PDB entry 2Y7F | X-ray diffraction, 1.75 A resolution | chains B and C of the 4 polymer chains in the assembly

Chain B (and C):
Molecule: 3-keto-5-aminohexanoate cleavage enzyme
Organism: Candidatus cloacamonas acidaminovorans
Notes: chain C of this document is another copy of the same molecule, construct and numbering; everything in this record applies to it too
UniProt: B0VHH0 (B0VHH0_CLOAI); residues 2-276 here = UniProt positions 2-276
Amino-acid sequence (282 residues; row label = number of the first residue in the row; numbers below 1 keep their minus sign (Met-5 is residue -5)):
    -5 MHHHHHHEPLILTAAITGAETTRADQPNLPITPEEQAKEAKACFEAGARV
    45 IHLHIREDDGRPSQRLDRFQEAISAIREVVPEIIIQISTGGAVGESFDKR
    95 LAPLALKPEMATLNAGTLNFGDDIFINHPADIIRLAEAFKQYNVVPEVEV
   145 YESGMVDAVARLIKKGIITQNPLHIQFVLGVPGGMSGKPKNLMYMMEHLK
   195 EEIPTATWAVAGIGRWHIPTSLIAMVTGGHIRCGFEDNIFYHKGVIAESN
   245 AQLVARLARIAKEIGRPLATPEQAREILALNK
Unresolved in the structure: -5 to -1, 276 (chain C: -5 to -2, 276)
Sequence notes: expression tag (-5 to 1)
UniProt features mapped onto this chain:
  - binding site ((5S)-5-amino-3-oxohexanoate): Glu14, Ser82, Gly85, Thr106, Asn108
  - binding site (Zn(2+)): His46, His48, Glu230
  - mutagenesis: Ser82 (S82G: Reduced catalytic efficiency), Glu143 (E143G/Q: Reduced catalytic efficiency), Arg226 (R226G: Loss of catalytic activity), Asp231 (D231G: Loss of catalytic activity)
Ion coordination: Zn2+: His46, His48, Glu230 (together with (5S)-5-amino-3-oxo-hexanoic acid)
Small-molecule neighbours: (5S)-5-amino-3-oxo-hexanoic acid (KMH): Ala13, Glu14, His46, His48, Ser82, Thr83, Gly84, Gly85, Val87, Thr106, Asn108, Phe114, Phe119, Glu143, Tyr145, Glu230
From the paper describing this entry:
  - binding site for (5S)-5-amino-3-oxo-hexanoic acid: Glu14, Ser82, Gly85, Val87, Thr106, Asn108, Phe114, Phe119, Arg226
  - catalytic residues: Ser82, Thr106, Arg226, Asp231 (proposed by the authors, not directly observed)
  - mutagenesis - R226G, D231G: abolished catalytic activity
  - mutagenesis - S82G, E143G, E143Q: decreased catalytic activity on KAH
  - binding site for (5S)-5-amino-3-oxo-hexanoic acid: Tyr145 (from molecular simulation)
  - mutagenesis - E143G, E143Q: unchanged binding to acetyl-CoA

Chain B / chain C interface:
Pairs across the interface (40; chain B residue first):
  His0(B) with Arg209(C); Ile212(C)
  His1(B) with Lys237(C)
  Pro183(B) with Met187(C), hydrophobic; Val220(C); Thr221(C)
  Lys184(B) with Met187(C); Glu191(C), salt bridge
  Met187(B) with Pro183(C), hydrophobic; Lys184(C); Met187(C), hydrophobic
  Glu191(B) with Lys184(C), salt bridge
  Arg209(B) with His0(C)
  Ile212(B) with His0(C); Val220(C), hydrophobic; Ile258(C), hydrophobic
  Pro213(B) with His0(C); Val220(C), hydrophobic
  Leu216(B) with Val220(C), hydrophobic
  Val220(B) with Ile212(C), hydrophobic; Pro213(C), hydrophobic; Leu216(C), hydrophobic
  Thr221(B) with Pro183(C)
  Tyr235(B) with Glu257(C)
  His236(B) with Lys256(C); Glu257(C); Gly259(C)
  Arg250(B) with Glu257(C), hydrogen bond (side chain-backbone)
  Arg253(B) with Glu257(C), salt bridge
  Ile254(B) with Ile258(C), hydrophobic
  Lys256(B) with His236(C)
  Glu257(B) with Tyr235(C), hydrogen bond; His236(C); Arg250(C), hydrogen bond (backbone-side chain); Arg253(C), salt bridge
  Ile258(B) with Ile212(C), hydrophobic; Leu216(C), hydrophobic; His236(C); Ile254(C), hydrophobic
  Gly259(B) with His236(C)
Also at the interface, not in a pair above, chain B (23 interface residues in all): Ile217, Met219
Also at the interface, not in a pair above, chain C (24 interface residues in all): His-1, Ile217, Met219

Summary:
The interface between chain B and chain C involves 23 residues on one side and 24 on the other; the contacts
include 3 hydrogen bonds and 4 salt bridges. Among the polar pairs are Lys184(B)-Glu191(C),
Arg253(B)-Glu257(C) and Arg250(B)-Glu257(C). From the paper: catalytic residues Ser82(B), Thr106(B) and
Arg226(B) among others; S82G, E143G and E143Q of chain B reduce catalytic activity on KAH; 5 substitutions
were tested in all.
Both chains are 3-keto-5-aminohexanoate cleavage enzyme (Candidatus cloacamonas acidaminovorans). Entry 2Y7F
(Crystal structure of the 3-keto-5-aminohexanoate cleavage enzyme (Kce) from C. Cloacamonas acidaminovorans in
complex with the ...) was determined by X-ray diffraction (same publication as 2Y7D, 2Y7E and 2Y7G).
